4NM1 - chains P and A of the 4 polymer chains in the assembly; structure by X-ray diffraction, 2.42 A resolution.

== Chain P ==
Molecule: 11-nt DNA strand
Sequence (11 nucleotides; each row starts with the number of its first residue):
     1 GCTGATGCGC C
Metal / ion sites: Na+: DG9 (shared with Thr101(A), Val103(A), Ile106(A) of chain A); Mg2+: DC11 (together with phosphate ion) (shared with Asp190(A), Asp192(A) of chain A)

== Chain A ==
Name: DNA polymerase beta
Organism: Homo sapiens
Notes: EC 2.7.7.7, 4.2.99.-
UniProtKB: P06746 (DPOLB_HUMAN); residue numbers follow UniProt; this construct covers 7-335
Sequence (329 residues; each row starts with the number of its first residue):
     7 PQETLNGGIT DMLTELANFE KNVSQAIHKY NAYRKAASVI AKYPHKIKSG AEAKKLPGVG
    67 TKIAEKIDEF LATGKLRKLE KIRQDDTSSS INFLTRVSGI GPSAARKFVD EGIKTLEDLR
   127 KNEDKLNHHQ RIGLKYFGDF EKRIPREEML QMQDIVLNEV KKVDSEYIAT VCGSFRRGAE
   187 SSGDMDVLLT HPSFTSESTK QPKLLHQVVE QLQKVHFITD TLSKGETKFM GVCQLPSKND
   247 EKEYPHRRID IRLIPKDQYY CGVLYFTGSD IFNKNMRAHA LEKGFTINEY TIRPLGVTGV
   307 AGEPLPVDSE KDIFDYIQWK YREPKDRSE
Not modelled in the structure: 7-9
Metal / ion sites: Na+ site 1: Lys60, Leu62, Val65 (shared with 1 residue of chain D); Na+ site 2: Thr101, Val103, Ile106 (shared with DG9(P) of chain P); Mg2+ site 1: Asp190, Asp192 (together with phosphate ion) (shared with DC11(P) of chain P); Mg2+ site 2: Asp190, Asp192, Asp256
From the paper describing this entry:
  - Mg2+ coordination: Asp190, Asp192

== Chain P / chain A interface ==
Residue-residue contacts - 28 pairs, chain P then chain A:
  DG7(P) - Ser109(A)  phosphate contact
  DC8(P) - Gly105(A)  phosphate contact
  DC8(P) - Ile106(A)  phosphate contact
  DC8(P) - Gly107(A)  hydrogen bond to the phosphate
  DC8(P) - Pro108(A)  phosphate contact
  DC8(P) - Ser109(A)  hydrogen bond to the phosphate
  DC8(P) - Ala110(A)  hydrogen bond to the phosphate
  DG9(P) - Val103(A)  phosphate contact
  DG9(P) - Ser104(A)  phosphate contact
  DG9(P) - Gly105(A)  hydrogen bond to the phosphate
  DG9(P) - Ile106(A)  hydrogen bond to the phosphate
  DG9(P) - Gly107(A)  phosphate contact
  DG9(P) - His135(A)  sugar contact
  DG9(P) - Arg254(A)  phosphate contact
  DC10(P) - Asp192(A)  phosphate contact
  DC10(P) - Arg254(A)  salt bridge to the phosphate
  DC10(P) - Asp256(A)  sugar contact
  DC10(P) - Tyr271(A)  hydrogen bond to the base
  DC11(P) - Arg183(A)  phosphate contact
  DC11(P) - Asp190(A)  phosphate contact
  DC11(P) - Asp192(A)  phosphate contact
  DC11(P) - Tyr271(A)  sugar contact
  DC11(P) - Phe272(A)  sugar contact
  DC11(P) - Thr273(A)  phosphate contact
  DC11(P) - Gly274(A)  phosphate contact
  DC11(P) - Ser275(A)  phosphate contact
  DC11(P) - Asp276(A)  base contact
  DC11(P) - Asn279(A)  hydrogen bond to the base
Also at the interface, not in a pair above, chain A (24 interface residues in all): Gly179, Lys234, Met236

== Overview ==
5 residues of chain P and 24 residues of chain A are in contact; the contacts include 7 hydrogen bonds and 1
salt bridge. Polar contacts include DC10(P)-Tyr271(A), DC11(P)-Asn279(A) and DC8(P)-Gly107(A). The Na+ site 2
is built by Thr101(A), Val103(A), Ile106(A) and DG9(P). The paper reports Mg2+ coordination by Asp190(A) and
Asp192(A).
Here chain P is an 11-nt DNA strand and chain A is DNA polymerase beta (Homo sapiens). Entry 4NM1 (Structure
of human DNA polymerase beta complexed with a nicked DNA containing a 8BrG-C at N-1 ...) was determined by
X-ray diffraction (same publication as 4M2Y, 4M47, 4NLK, 4NLN, 4NLZ and 4NM2).
